Entry 3KFF (X-ray diffraction, 0.96 A resolution); this record covers chain A.

== Chain A ==
Name: Major urinary protein 4
Source organism: Mus musculus
UniProtKB: P11590 (MUP4_MOUSE); residues 1-162 here correspond to UniProt positions 17-178 (UniProt number = residue number + 16)
Chain sequence (162 residues; row label = number of the first residue in the row):
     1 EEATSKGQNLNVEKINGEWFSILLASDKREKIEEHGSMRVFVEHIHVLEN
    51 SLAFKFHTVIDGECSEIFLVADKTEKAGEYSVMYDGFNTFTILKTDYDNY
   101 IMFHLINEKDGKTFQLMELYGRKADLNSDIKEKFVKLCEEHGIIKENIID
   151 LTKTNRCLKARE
Disordered / not traced: 1-9, 162
Cystine bridges: Cys64-Cys157
Small-molecule neighbours: 2-sec-butyl-4,5-dihydrothiazole: Met38, Val40, Phe54, Phe56, Leu69, Tyr84, Phe90, Phe103, Leu105, Leu116, Glu118, Tyr120
What the authors report for this chain:
  - binding site for 2-sec-butyl-4,5-dihydrothiazole: Val40, Phe56, Leu69, Tyr84, Leu105, Leu116, Glu118
  - binding site for 2-sec-butyl-4,5-dihydrothiazole: Glu118
  - contacts within the chain: Glu118-Tyr120 (hydrogen bond)
  - conformationally variable residues (side-chain flip): Tyr120
  - specificity-determining residues: Phe54, Phe103, Glu118 (proposed by the authors, not directly observed)

== In short ==
Chain A binds 2-sec-butyl-4,5-dihydrothiazole. The paper reports a binding site for
2-sec-butyl-4,5-dihydrothiazole at Val40, Phe56 and Leu69 among others; specificity determinants Phe54, Phe103
and Glu118.
Chain A is Major urinary protein 4 (Mus musculus); the structure, Major mouse urinary protein IV complexed
with 2-sec-butyl-4,5-dihydrothiazole, was determined by X-ray diffraction (same publication as 3KFG, 3KFH and
3KFI).
